Entry 9G9J (electron microscopy, 3.05 A resolution); this record covers chains D and G of the 9 polymer chains in the assembly.

== Chain D ==
Name: CRISPR system Cms endoribonuclease Csm3
Organism: Enterococcus italicus DSM 15952
Notes: EC 3.1.-.-
Reference sequence: E6LHV5 (CSM3_ENTI1); residue numbers follow UniProt; this construct covers 1-214
Sequence (214 residues; numbered 1 to 214; the number before each row is that of its first residue):
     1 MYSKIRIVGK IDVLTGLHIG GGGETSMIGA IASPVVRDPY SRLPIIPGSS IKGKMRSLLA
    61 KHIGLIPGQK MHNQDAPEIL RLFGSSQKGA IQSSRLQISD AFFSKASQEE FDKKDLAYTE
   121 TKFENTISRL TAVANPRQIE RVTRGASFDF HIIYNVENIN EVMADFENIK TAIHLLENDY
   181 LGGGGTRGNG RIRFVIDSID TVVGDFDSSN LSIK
Not modelled in the structure: 22-27, 65-74
Sequence notes: engineered mutation Ala32 (Asp in E6LHV5)

== Chain G ==
Name: CRISPR system Cms protein Csm4
Organism: Enterococcus italicus DSM 15952
Reference sequence: E6LHV4 (CSM4_ENTI1); residues 1-307 here = UniProt positions 1-307
Sequence (307 residues; row label = number of the first residue in the row):
     1 MNQLVVKLVK LTFKSPVHFG MKRLSDSNHT IAADTLFSAL IIEALQQQLE LSHLLNNLVI
    61 TDLFPYNKTS YFLPKPLIRI EGKKGDESGY KAFKKLTYIP VENYSEYLRG EIDSLEASKI
   121 AESLNLGKAS LSTKVSLQAV DHNGESEPYS VGNFTFYPES GLYFLAKGNA DTIGQLEILM
   181 HALQYSGIGG KRSAGYGQFR CTIEDSGKFD SLLSQTGNIA ILLSSAMASD EELVDCLEDA
   241 RYLLKKRTGF VQSKTYADQL VKKKDFYAFS AGSTFYQKFN GKIFDVSDNG RHSVYRYAKA
   301 FWLEGKI
Not modelled in the structure: 1-3, 82-88
Ligand contacts: pNppA3 (A1II9; adenosine-5'-[(beta,gamma)-imido]triphosphate-adenosine-monophosphate-adenosine-monophosphate): Arg79, Ile80, Tyr90, Lys91

== How chain D and chain G interact ==
Pairs across the interface (48):
  Met1(D) - Gln47(G)
  Tyr2(D) - Gln46(G)
  Tyr2(D) - Gln47(G)
  Lys4(D) - Glu43(G)  salt bridge
  Lys4(D) - Gln46(G)
  Lys4(D) - Gln47(G)
  Lys4(D) - Ala182(G)
  Lys4(D) - Tyr185(G)
  Lys4(D) - Ser186(G)  hydrogen bond
  Asp38(D) - Thr155(G)
  Pro39(D) - Lys128(G)
  Pro39(D) - Ser130(G)
  Pro39(D) - Thr155(G)
  Tyr40(D) - Tyr157(G)  hydrophobic
  Tyr40(D) - Pro158(G)
  Gly48(D) - Ala194(G)
  Ser49(D) - Lys134(G)  hydrogen bond
  Ser49(D) - Ala194(G)
  Lys52(D) - Ser193(G)  hydrogen bond (side chain-backbone)
  Arg56(D) - Gln138(G)
  Ser86(D) - Leu260(G)
  Lys88(D) - Asp258(G)
  Gly89(D) - Asp258(G)  hydrogen bond (backbone-backbone)
  Ile91(D) - Lys254(G)
  Ile91(D) - Asp258(G)
  Ile91(D) - Leu260(G)  hydrophobic
  Ser93(D) - Lys254(G)
  Ser94(D) - Ser193(G)
  Leu96(D) - Ser193(G)
  Gln97(D) - Tyr185(G)
  Gln97(D) - Ser186(G)  hydrogen bond (side chain-backbone)
  Gln97(D) - Arg192(G)  hydrogen bond (side chain-backbone)
  Ile98(D) - Ala194(G)
  Ile98(D) - Gly195(G)  hydrogen bond (backbone-backbone)
  Ser99(D) - Gly195(G)
  Ser99(D) - Gln198(G)
  Asp100(D) - Gly195(G)
  Asp100(D) - Tyr196(G)
  His151(D) - Gln198(G)
  His151(D) - Arg200(G)
  Ile153(D) - Tyr185(G)  hydrophobic
  Ile153(D) - Gln198(G)
  Val202(D) - His181(G)  hydrogen bond (backbone-side chain)
  Val202(D) - Tyr185(G)
  Val203(D) - Gln47(G)
  Val203(D) - His181(G)
  Val203(D) - Ala182(G)  hydrophobic
  Val203(D) - Tyr185(G)  hydrophobic
Other interface residues (no listed pair), chain D (30 interface residues in all): Arg6, Gly21, Pro47, Gln87, Gln92
Other interface residues (no listed pair), chain G (31 interface residues in all): Pro16, Thr133, Tyr149, Asn153, Ser253, Ala257, Gln259

== In short ==
30 residues of chain D face 31 of chain G across their interface; the contacts include 8 hydrogen bonds and 1
salt bridge. Polar pairs include Lys4(D)-Glu43(G), Lys4(D)-Ser186(G) and Ser49(D)-Lys134(G). Bound to chain G:
pNppA3.
Chain D is CRISPR system Cms endoribonuclease Csm3 and chain G is CRISPR system Cms protein Csm4, both from
Enterococcus italicus DSM 15952; the structure, CryoEM structure of Enterococcus italicus Csm-crRNA complex
bound to pNppA3 and AMPNPP, was determined by electron microscopy together with 9G9A, 9G9B, 9G9C, 9G9D, 9G9E,
9G9F and 4 further entries from the same study.
